6DUH - chains A and B; structure by X-ray diffraction, 2.00 A resolution.

# Chain A
Molecule: p66 RT
Source organism: Human immunodeficiency virus type 1 group M subtype B
Notes: EC 2.7.7.49, 2.7.7.7, 3.1.26.13
UniProtKB: P03366 (POL_HV1B1); residues 1-555 here correspond to UniProt positions 600-1154 (UniProt number = residue number + 599)
Sequence (557 residues; numbered -1 to 555; the number before each row is that of its first residue; numbers below 1 keep their minus sign (Met-1 is residue -1)):
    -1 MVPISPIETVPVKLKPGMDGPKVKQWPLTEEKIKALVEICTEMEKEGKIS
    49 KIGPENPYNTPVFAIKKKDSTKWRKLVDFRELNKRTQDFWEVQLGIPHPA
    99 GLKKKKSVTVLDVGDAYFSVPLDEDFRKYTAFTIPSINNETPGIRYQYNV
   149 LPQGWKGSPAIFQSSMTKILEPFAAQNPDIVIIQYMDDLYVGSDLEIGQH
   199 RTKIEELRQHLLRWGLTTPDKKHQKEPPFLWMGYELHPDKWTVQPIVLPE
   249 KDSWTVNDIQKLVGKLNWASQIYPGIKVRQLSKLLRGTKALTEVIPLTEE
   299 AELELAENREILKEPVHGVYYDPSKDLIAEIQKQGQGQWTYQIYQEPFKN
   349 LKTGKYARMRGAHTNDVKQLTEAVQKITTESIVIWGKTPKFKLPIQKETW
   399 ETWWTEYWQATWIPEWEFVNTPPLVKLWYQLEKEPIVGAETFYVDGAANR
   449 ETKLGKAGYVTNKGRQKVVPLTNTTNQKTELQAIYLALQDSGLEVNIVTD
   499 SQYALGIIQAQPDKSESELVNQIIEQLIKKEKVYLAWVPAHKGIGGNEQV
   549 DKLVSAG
Unresolved in the structure: 555
Differences from the reference sequence: initiating methionine (-1); expression tag (0); engineered mutation Ala172 (Lys771 in P03366), Ala173 (Lys772 in P03366), Ile181 (Tyr780 in P03366), Ser280 (Cys879 in P03366)
Curated features (UniProtKB/Swiss-Prot):
  - region: Phe227 to His235 (RT 'primer grip')
  - motif: Trp398 to Trp414 (Tryptophan repeat motif)
  - binding site (Mg(2+)): Asp110, Asp185, Asp186, Asp443, Glu478, Asp498, Asp549
  - site: Trp401 (Essential for RT p66/p51 heterodimerization), Trp414 (Essential for RT p66/p51 heterodimerization), Phe440, Tyr441 (Cleavage)
Bound ions: Mg2+: Asp443, Asp549
Ligand contacts: K5C (4-({4-[(4-{4-[(E)-2-cyanoethenyl]-2,6-dimethylphenoxy}thieno[3,2-d]pyrimidin-2-yl)amino]piperidin-1-yl}methyl)benzene-1-sulfonamide): Pro95, Leu100, Lys101, Lys103, Lys104, Ser105, Val106, Val179, Ile181, Tyr183, Tyr188, Gly190, Lys223, Pro225, Phe227, Leu228, Trp229, Leu234, His235, Pro236, Tyr318
What the authors report for this chain:
  - binding site for K5C: Lys101, Tyr183
  - conformationally variable residues (side-chain flip): Tyr183
  - mutagenesis - K103N/Y181I (1805-fold), Y181I (90-fold), Y188L: decreased binding to RPV
  - mutagenesis - K103N/Y181I, Y181I: decreased binding to K5C
  - mutagenesis - Y188L, P225H, P236L: unchanged binding to K5C
  - disease-associated variants - P225H, P236L: unchanged binding to RPV

# Chain B
Molecule: p51 RT
Source organism: Human immunodeficiency virus type 1 group M subtype B
UniProtKB: P03366 (POL_HV1B1); residues 1-428 here correspond to UniProt positions 600-1027 (UniProt number = residue number + 599)
Sequence (428 residues; each row starts with the number of its first residue):
     1 PISPIETVPVKLKPGMDGPKVKQWPLTEEKIKALVEICTEMEKEGKISKI
    51 GPENPYNTPVFAIKKKDSTKWRKLVDFRELNKRTQDFWEVQLGIPHPAGL
   101 KKKKSVTVLDVGDAYFSVPLDEDFRKYTAFTIPSINNETPGIRYQYNVLP
   151 QGWKGSPAIFQSSMTKILEPFKKQNPDIVIYQYMDDLYVGSDLEIGQHRT
   201 KIEELRQHLLRWGLTTPDKKHQKEPPFLWMGYELHPDKWTVQPIVLPEKD
   251 SWTVNDIQKLVGKLNWASQIYPGIKVRQLSKLLRGTKALTEVIPLTEEAE
   301 LELAENREILKEPVHGVYYDPSKDLIAEIQKQGQGQWTYQIYQEPFKNLK
   351 TGKYARMRGAHTNDVKQLTEAVQKITTESIVIWGKTPKFKLPIQKETWET
   401 WWTEYWQATWIPEWEFVNTPPLVKLWYQ
Unresolved in the structure: 1-3, 214-226
Differences from the reference sequence: engineered mutation Ser280 (Cys879 in P03366)
Curated features (UniProtKB/Swiss-Prot):
  - region: Phe227 to His235 (RT 'primer grip')
  - motif: Trp398 to Trp414 (Tryptophan repeat motif)
  - binding site (Mg(2+)): Asp110, Asp185, Asp186
  - site (Essential for RT p66/p51 heterodimerization): Trp401, Trp414
What the authors report for this chain:
  - mutagenesis - Y181I: unchanged binding to K5C

# How chain A and chain B interact
Contacting residue pairs (117):
  Val8(A) with Pro52(B), hydrophobic; Glu53(B)
  Pro9(A) with Glu53(B)
  Gln85(A) with Glu53(B), hydrogen bond (side chain-backbone)
  Asp86(A) with Lys20(B), salt bridge; Pro55(B)
  Phe87(A) with Pro52(B); Pro55(B)
  Trp88(A) with Pro52(B), hydrogen bond (backbone-backbone); Asn54(B); Pro55(B); Tyr56(B); Asn57(B); Thr131(B); Arg143(B)
  Val90(A) with Pro140(B), hydrophobic
  Gly93(A) with Asn137(B)
  Ile94(A) with Asn137(B)
  Pro95(A) with Asn136(B); Asn137(B)
  His96(A) with Asn136(B), hydrogen bond (backbone-side chain)
  Gly99(A) with Asn136(B); Glu138(B)
  Leu100(A) with Asn136(B); Glu138(B)
  Lys101(A) with Glu138(B), salt bridge
  Ser162(A) with Pro52(B)
  Thr165(A) with Pro140(B)
  Ile181(A) with Glu138(B)
  Met357(A) with Gln394(B)
  Glu370(A) with Gln394(B), hydrogen bond
  Gln373(A) with Thr397(B); Thr400(B); Trp401(B), hydrogen bond
  Thr376(A) with Thr400(B); Trp401(B)
  Thr377(A) with Pro25(B); Thr400(B)
  Ile380(A) with Pro25(B), hydrophobic; Leu26(B); Thr27(B)
  Val381(A) with Pro25(B), hydrophobic; Ile135(B); Asn136(B), hydrogen bond (backbone-backbone)
  Ile382(A) with Ile135(B); Asn136(B)
  Trp383(A) with Ile135(B)
  Gly384(A) with Thr27(B); Glu28(B), hydrogen bond (backbone-backbone); Ile135(B)
  Trp402(A) with Lys331(B), hydrogen bond (backbone-side chain); Asp364(B)
  Tyr405(A) with Lys331(B), hydrogen bond (backbone-side chain)
  Trp406(A) with Lys331(B); Pro392(B), hydrophobic; Val417(B); Asn418(B); Thr419(B); Pro420(B); Pro421(B)
  Gln407(A) with Lys331(B), hydrogen bond (backbone-side chain); Asp364(B); Pro392(B); Ile393(B); Gln394(B); Val417(B), hydrogen bond (side chain-backbone)
  Ala408(A) with Lys331(B); Trp337(B), hydrophobic; Asp364(B); Pro392(B), hydrogen bond (backbone-backbone); Ile393(B)
  Thr409(A) with Asp364(B), hydrogen bond (backbone-side chain); Val365(B)
  Trp410(A) with Thr362(B); Asn363(B); Val365(B), hydrophobic; Trp401(B); Tyr405(B)
  Pro412(A) with Trp401(B), hydrophobic
  Pro433(A) with Asn255(B); Leu289(B), hydrophobic
  Ile434(A) with Thr290(B)
  Val435(A) with Thr290(B)
  Thr439(A) with Lys287(B); Ala288(B); Leu289(B), hydrogen bond (side chain-backbone)
  Tyr441(A) with Val254(B); Gln258(B); Thr286(B); Lys287(B), hydrogen bond (side chain-backbone)
  Val458(A) with Thr286(B)
  Thr459(A) with Thr286(B)
  Asn460(A) with Thr286(B); Lys287(B); Ala288(B)
  Asn494(A) with Leu289(B)
  Val496(A) with Gln258(B); Leu289(B), hydrophobic
  Gln500(A) with Leu422(B)
  Gly504(A) with Pro420(B)
  Gln507(A) with Pro420(B)
  Tyr532(A) with Asn255(B), hydrogen bond; Leu289(B), hydrophobic
  Trp535(A) with Leu422(B), hydrophobic
  Val536(A) with Gln258(B)
  Pro537(A) with Gly262(B); Asn265(B)
  Lys540(A) with Asn265(B); Ser280(B), hydrogen bond (backbone-side chain)
  Gly541(A) with Ser280(B); Leu283(B)
  Ile542(A) with Leu283(B)
  Gly543(A) with Leu283(B), hydrogen bond (backbone-backbone); Gly285(B)
  Gly544(A) with Gly285(B), hydrogen bond (backbone-backbone); Thr286(B)
  Gln547(A) with Gly285(B)
Also at the interface, not in a pair above, chain A (66 interface residues in all): Ala158, Ile159, Glu169, Thr369, Lys385, Thr386, Ala508, Ala534
Also at the interface, not in a pair above, chain B (58 interface residues in all): Lys49, Val261, Val276, His361, Leu368, Glu396, Lys424, Trp426

# Overview
66 residues of chain A and 58 residues of chain B are in contact; the contacts include 19 hydrogen bonds and 2
salt bridges. Polar contacts include Asp86(A)-Lys20(B), Lys101(A)-Glu138(B) and Gln85(A)-Glu53(B). From the
paper: a binding site for K5C at Lys101(A) and Tyr183(A); K103N/Y181I, Y181I and Y188L of chain A reduce
binding to RPV; 6 substitutions were tested in all.
Here chain A is p66 RT and chain B is p51 RT, both from Human immunodeficiency virus type 1 group M subtype B.
Entry 6DUH (Crystal structure of HIV-1 reverse transcriptase Y181I mutant in complex with non-nucleoside
inhibitor 25a) was determined by X-ray diffraction (same publication as 6C0J, 6C0K, 6C0L, 6C0N, 6C0O, 6C0P and
4 further entries).
